7L1V - chains B and C of the 6 polymer chains in the assembly; structure by electron microscopy, 3.00 A resolution.

== Chain B ==
Name: Guanine nucleotide-binding protein G(I)/G(S)/G(T) subunit beta-1
Source organism: Homo sapiens
UniProt: P62873 (GBB1_HUMAN); numbering as in UniProt (aligned over 2-340)
Sequence (349 residues; numbered -8 to 340; the number before each row is that of its first residue; numbers below 1 keep their minus sign (Met-8 is residue -8)):
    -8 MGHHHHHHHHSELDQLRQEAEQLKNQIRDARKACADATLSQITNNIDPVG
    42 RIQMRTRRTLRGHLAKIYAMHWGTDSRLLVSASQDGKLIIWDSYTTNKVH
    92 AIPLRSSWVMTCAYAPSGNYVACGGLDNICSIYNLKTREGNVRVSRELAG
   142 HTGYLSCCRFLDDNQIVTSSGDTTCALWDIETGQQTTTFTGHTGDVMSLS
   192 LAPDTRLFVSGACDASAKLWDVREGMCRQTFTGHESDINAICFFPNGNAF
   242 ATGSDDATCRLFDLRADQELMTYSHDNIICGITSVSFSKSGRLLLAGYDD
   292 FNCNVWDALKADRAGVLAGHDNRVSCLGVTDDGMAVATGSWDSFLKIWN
Unresolved in the structure: -8 to 1
Construct notes: initiating methionine (-8); expression tag (-7 to 1)
Swiss-Prot annotation at these positions:
  - modified residue: Ser2 (N-acetylserine), His266 (Phosphohistidine)
  - natural variant: Leu30 (L30F: In MRD42; uncertain significance), Arg52 (R52G: In MRD42), Gly64 (G64V: In MRD42), Asp76 (D76E: In MRD42; D76G: In MRD42), Gly77 (G77S: In MRD42), Lys78 (K78R: In MRD42), Ile80 (I80N: In MRD42; I80T: In MRD42), His91 (H91R: In MRD42; uncertain significance), Ala92 (A92T: In MRD42), Pro94 (P94S: In MRD42), Leu95 (L95P: In MRD42), Arg96 (R96L: In MRD42), 5 further natural variant entries in UniProt

== Chain C ==
Name: Guanine nucleotide-binding protein G(I)/G(S)/G(O) subunit gamma-2
Source organism: Homo sapiens
UniProt: P59768 (GBG2_HUMAN); residues 1-71 here = UniProt positions 1-71
Sequence (71 residues; numbered 1 to 71; the number before each row is that of its first residue):
     1 MASNNTASIAQARKLVEQLKMEANIDRIKVSKAAADLMAYCEAHAKEDPL
    51 LTPVPASENPFREKKFFSAIL
Unresolved in the structure: 1-4, 63-71
Construct notes: engineered mutation Ser68 (Cys in P59768)
Swiss-Prot annotation at these positions:
  - modified residue: Ala2 (N-acetylalanine)

== Interface between chain B and chain C ==
Residue-residue contacts - 73 pairs, chain B then chain C:
  Leu4(B) - Ser8(C)
  Leu4(B) - Ile9(C)  hydrophobic
  Leu7(B) - Arg13(C)
  Glu10(B) - Val16(C)
  Ala11(B) - Val16(C)
  Ala11(B) - Leu19(C)
  Leu14(B) - Val16(C)
  Leu14(B) - Lys20(C)
  Lys15(B) - Leu19(C)
  Gln17(B) - Ala23(C)
  Ile18(B) - Leu19(C)
  Ile18(B) - Ala23(C)  hydrophobic
  Ala21(B) - Arg27(C)
  Cys25(B) - Ile28(C)
  Cys25(B) - Lys29(C)
  Cys25(B) - Val30(C)  hydrogen bond (backbone-backbone)
  Ala26(B) - Val30(C)  hydrophobic
  Asp27(B) - Lys29(C)
  Asp27(B) - Val30(C)
  Ala28(B) - Val30(C)
  Leu30(B) - Ala34(C)  hydrophobic
  Ile33(B) - Ser31(C)
  Ile37(B) - Met38(C)  hydrophobic
  Val40(B) - Leu51(C)  hydrophobic
  Arg48(B) - Phe61(C)
  Arg49(B) - Pro60(C)
  Arg49(B) - Phe61(C)  hydrogen bond (side chain-backbone)
  Ser84(B) - Phe61(C)
  Tyr85(B) - Pro60(C)
  Tyr85(B) - Phe61(C)  hydrophobic
  Met217(B) - Met21(C)  hydrophobic
  Cys218(B) - Gln18(C)  hydrogen bond (backbone-side chain)
  Cys218(B) - Glu22(C)
  Arg219(B) - Glu22(C)
  Gln220(B) - Ile25(C)
  Thr221(B) - Glu22(C)  hydrogen bond
  Phe235(B) - Leu37(C)  hydrophobic
  Phe235(B) - Tyr40(C)  hydrophobic
  Pro236(B) - Tyr40(C)
  Asn237(B) - Tyr40(C)
  Ala240(B) - Leu37(C)  hydrophobic
  Asp254(B) - Ala33(C)
  Arg256(B) - Arg27(C)
  Arg256(B) - Ile28(C)  hydrogen bond (backbone-backbone)
  Arg256(B) - Asp36(C)  salt bridge
  Ala257(B) - Ile28(C)
  Ala257(B) - Val30(C)  hydrophobic
  Asp258(B) - Ile25(C)
  Asp258(B) - Arg27(C)  salt bridge
  Leu261(B) - Val30(C)  hydrophobic
  Ser279(B) - Asp48(C)  hydrogen bond
  Lys280(B) - Glu47(C)
  Lys280(B) - Asp48(C)
  Ser281(B) - Tyr40(C)
  Ser281(B) - His44(C)
  Ser281(B) - Asp48(C)  hydrogen bond
  Gly282(B) - Cys41(C)  hydrogen bond (backbone-side chain)
  Arg283(B) - Cys41(C)
  Arg283(B) - Leu51(C)
  Leu284(B) - Leu50(C)
  Leu284(B) - Leu51(C)  hydrophobic
  Leu300(B) - Leu37(C)  hydrophobic
  Leu300(B) - Cys41(C)  hydrophobic
  Asp323(B) - Pro49(C)
  Gly324(B) - Pro49(C)
  Gly324(B) - Leu50(C)
  Met325(B) - Pro49(C)  hydrophobic
  Met325(B) - Pro60(C)
  Ala326(B) - Phe61(C)  hydrophobic
  Val327(B) - Leu50(C)  hydrophobic
  Ile338(B) - Phe61(C)  hydrophobic
  Asn340(B) - Leu50(C)
  Asn340(B) - Asn59(C)  hydrogen bond
Other interface residues (no listed pair), chain B (57 interface residues in all): Arg22, Thr34, Ile43, Met45, Trp63, Leu252, Val320, Trp339
Other interface residues (no listed pair), chain C (35 interface residues in all): Asp26, Glu58, Arg62

== Overview ==
57 residues of chain B face 35 of chain C across their interface, with 9 hydrogen bonds and 2 salt bridges.
Among the polar pairs are Arg256(B)-Asp36(C), Asp258(B)-Arg27(C) and Arg49(B)-Phe61(C).
Here chain B is Guanine nucleotide-binding protein G(I)/G(S)/G(T) subunit beta-1 and chain C is Guanine
nucleotide-binding protein G(I)/G(S)/G(O) subunit gamma-2, both from Homo sapiens. Entry 7L1V (Orexin Receptor
2 (OX2R) in Complex with G Protein and Small-Molecule Agonist Compound 1) was determined by electron
microscopy, deposited together with 7L1U.
